PDB entry 9D84 | electron microscopy, 2.40 A resolution | chains A and B

# Chain A
Protein: Gp48
Source organism: Shigella phage B2
Sequence (777 residues; each row starts with the number of its first residue):
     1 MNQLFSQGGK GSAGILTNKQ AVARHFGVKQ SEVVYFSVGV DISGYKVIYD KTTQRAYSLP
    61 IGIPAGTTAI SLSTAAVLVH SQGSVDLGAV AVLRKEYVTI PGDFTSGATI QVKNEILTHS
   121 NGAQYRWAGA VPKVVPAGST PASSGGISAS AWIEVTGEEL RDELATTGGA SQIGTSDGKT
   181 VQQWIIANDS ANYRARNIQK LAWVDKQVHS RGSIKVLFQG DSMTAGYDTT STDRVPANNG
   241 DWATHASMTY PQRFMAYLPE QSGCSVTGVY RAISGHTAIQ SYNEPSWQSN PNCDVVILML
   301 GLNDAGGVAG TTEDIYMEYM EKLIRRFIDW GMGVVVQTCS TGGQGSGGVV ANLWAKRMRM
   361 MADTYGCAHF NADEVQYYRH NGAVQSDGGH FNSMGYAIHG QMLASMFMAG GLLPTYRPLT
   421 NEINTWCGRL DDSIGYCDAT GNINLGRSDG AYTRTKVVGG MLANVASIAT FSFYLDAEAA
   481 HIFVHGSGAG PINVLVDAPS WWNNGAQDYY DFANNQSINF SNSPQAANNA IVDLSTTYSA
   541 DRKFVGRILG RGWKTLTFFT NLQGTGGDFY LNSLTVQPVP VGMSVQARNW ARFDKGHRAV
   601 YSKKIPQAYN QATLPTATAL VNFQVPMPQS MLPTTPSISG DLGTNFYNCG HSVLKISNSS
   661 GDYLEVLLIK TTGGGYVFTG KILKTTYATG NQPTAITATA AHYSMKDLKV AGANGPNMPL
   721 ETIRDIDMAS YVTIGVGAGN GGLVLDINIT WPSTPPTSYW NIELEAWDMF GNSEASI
Not modelled in the structure: 1-3

# Chain B
Protein: Gp49
Source organism: Shigella phage B2
Sequence (410 residues; numbered 1 to 410; the number before each row is that of its first residue):
     1 MIRTTNTCCG NQAGMVEKFI GTAYDVVKTV YDNLGEIQFI YNFLNDYGVL ITVDSVTELQ
    61 ELPTTAKYTR VYSSTPTGVR IYTDYLYVEG DRTGVLPSDP TATGSWVVVG SSNSGAATGT
   121 GAYIPFVFNN GSAAGGETTI VVPDYTIGVP EIYVEGFRQQ VGRGFTFNSV NLTVTLAQPL
   181 EQGDEVVLML SGNPAVPDNP NIDSWTVINW IYNNGAAVGG EQVIVIPYTF QTVPAIFKNG
   241 LRYQGGLSTQ SYTVDQDNKR ILLTEPLSTN DRLVVQLGGE LVTLESPDRS LYEIARATNM
   301 KDSEVIKSDN TVETLNGKRI LYDIVSQVYY WIPSSVPNNV YIQSVVNGQL TYLPGNIVVT
   361 LTPIVTLGLS GTTAQRPIGV LTGTQHFDTT LGKPIWFNGT AWVDSTGAVV
Not modelled in the structure: 1-122, 192-410

# Interface between chain A and chain B
Contacting residue pairs (22):
  Ser-6(A) / Glu-155(B)  hydrogen bond (side chain-backbone)
  Ser-6(A) / Gly-156(B)  hydrogen bond (side chain-backbone)
  Ser-6(A) / Glu-185(B)  hydrogen bond
  Gln-7(A) / Glu-155(B)
  Gly-8(A) / Glu-155(B)  hydrogen bond (backbone-backbone)
  Gly-8(A) / Phe-157(B)
  Lys-10(A) / Glu-155(B)
  Lys-10(A) / Gly-183(B)  hydrogen bond (side chain-backbone)
  Lys-10(A) / Asp-184(B)
  Gly-11(A) / Glu-181(B)
  Gly-11(A) / Asp-184(B)
  Ser-12(A) / Val-154(B)
  Ser-12(A) / Gln-178(B)
  Ser-12(A) / Pro-179(B)
  Ser-12(A) / Leu-180(B)
  Ser-12(A) / Glu-181(B)
  Ser-12(A) / Asp-184(B)  hydrogen bond
  Ala-13(A) / Val-154(B)
  Ala-13(A) / Glu-155(B)
  Ala-13(A) / Phe-157(B)
  Ile-15(A) / Glu-181(B)
  Lys-51(A) / Glu-181(B)  salt bridge
Also at the interface, not in a pair above, chain B (12 interface residues in all): Gln-182

# Overview
9 residues of chain A face 12 of chain B across their interface, with 6 hydrogen bonds and 1 salt bridge.
Polar contacts include Lys-51(A)/Glu-181(B), Ser-6(A)/Glu-155(B) and Ser-6(A)/Gly-156(B).
Here chain A is Gp48 and chain B is Gp49, both from Shigella phage B2. Entry 9D84 (Shigella flexneri
bacteriophage B2 Gp48 and Gp49) was determined by electron microscopy, deposited together with 9D7Z, 9D80,
9D81, 9D82 and 9D83.
